PDB entry 6B48 | electron microscopy, 3.60 A resolution | chains A and B of the 11 polymer chains in the assembly

== Chain A ==
Molecule: CRISPR-associated protein Csy1
Source organism: Pseudomonas aeruginosa (strain UCBPP-PA14)
UniProt: Q02ML9 (CSY1_PSEAB); residues 1-434 here = UniProt positions 1-434
Amino-acid sequence (436 residues; numbered -1 to 434; the number before each row is that of its first residue; numbers below 1 keep their minus sign (Gly-1 is residue -1)):
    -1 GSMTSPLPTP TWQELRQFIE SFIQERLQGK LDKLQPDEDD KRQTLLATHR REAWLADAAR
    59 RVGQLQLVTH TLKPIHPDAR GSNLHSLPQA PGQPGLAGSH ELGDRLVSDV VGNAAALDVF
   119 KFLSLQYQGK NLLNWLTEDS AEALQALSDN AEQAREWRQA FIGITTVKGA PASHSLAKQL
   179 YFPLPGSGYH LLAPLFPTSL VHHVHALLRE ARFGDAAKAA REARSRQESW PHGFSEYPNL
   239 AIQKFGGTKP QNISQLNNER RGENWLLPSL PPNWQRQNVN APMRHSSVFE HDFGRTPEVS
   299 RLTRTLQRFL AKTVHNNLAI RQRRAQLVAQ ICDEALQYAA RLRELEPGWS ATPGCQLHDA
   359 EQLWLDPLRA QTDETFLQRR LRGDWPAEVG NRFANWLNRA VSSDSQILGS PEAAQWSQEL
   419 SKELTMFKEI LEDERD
Unresolved in the structure: -1 to 10
Sequence notes: expression tag (-1 to 0)
What the authors report for this chain:
  - conformationally variable residues (domain motion): Lys31, Asp35

== Chain B ==
Molecule: CRISPR-associated protein Csy2
Source organism: Pseudomonas aeruginosa (strain UCBPP-PA14)
UniProt: Q02MM0 (CSY2_PSEAB); residues 1-327 here = UniProt positions 1-327
Amino-acid sequence (329 residues; numbered -1 to 327; the number before each row is that of its first residue; numbers below 1 keep their minus sign (Met-1 is residue -1)):
    -1 MAMSVTDPEA LLLLPRLSIQ NANAISSPLT WGFPSPGAFT GFVHALQRRV GISLDIELDG
    59 VGIVCHRFEA QISQPAGKRT KVFNLTRNPL NRDGSTAAIV EEGRAHLEVS LLLGVHGDGL
   119 DDHPAQEIAR QVQEQAGAMR LAGGSILPWC NERFPAPNAE LLMLGGSDEQ RRKNQRRLTR
   179 RLLPGFALVS REALLQQHLE TLRTTLPEAT TLDALLDLCR INFEPPATSS EEEASPPDAA
   239 WQVRDKPGWL VPIPAGYNAL SPLYLPGEVR NARDRETPLR FVENLFGLGE WLSPHRVAAL
   299 SDLLWYHHAE PDKGLYRWST PRFVEHAIA
Unresolved in the structure: -1 to 2, 224-238, 323-327
Sequence notes: initiating methionine (-1); expression tag (0)

== Interface between chain A and chain B ==
Residue-residue contacts (127; chain A residue first):
  His68(A) - Glu281(B)
  Pro75(A) - Val98(B)  hydrophobic
  Pro86(A) - Asn256(B)
  Pro86(A) - Ala257(B)
  Pro86(A) - Leu258(B)
  Pro86(A) - Glu281(B)
  Pro89(A) - Leu313(B)
  Gly90(A) - Leu313(B)
  Pro92(A) - Gln194(B)  hydrogen bond (backbone-side chain)
  Gly93(A) - Glu190(B)
  Gly93(A) - Gly285(B)
  Leu94(A) - Phe284(B)
  Ala95(A) - Ala207(B)  hydrophobic
  Ala95(A) - Phe284(B)  hydrogen bond (backbone-backbone)
  Pro169(A) - Tyr262(B)
  Pro169(A) - Glu266(B)
  Pro169(A) - Val267(B)
  Pro169(A) - Phe279(B)
  Ala170(A) - Arg268(B)
  Ser171(A) - Val267(B)
  Ser171(A) - Arg268(B)  hydrogen bond (backbone-backbone)
  Ser171(A) - Asn269(B)  hydrogen bond (backbone-side chain)
  Ser171(A) - Phe279(B)
  Gln177(A) - Asn269(B)  hydrogen bond (side chain-backbone)
  Gln177(A) - Ala270(B)
  Gln177(A) - Arg271(B)  hydrogen bond (side chain-backbone)
  Gln177(A) - Leu277(B)
  Leu178(A) - Tyr255(B)
  Leu178(A) - Arg271(B)
  Tyr179(A) - Arg271(B)
  Tyr179(A) - Asp272(B)  hydrogen bond
  Tyr179(A) - Thr275(B)
  Phe180(A) - His306(B)
  Phe180(A) - Ala307(B)  hydrophobic
  Phe180(A) - Tyr314(B)  hydrophobic
  Phe180(A) - Trp316(B)
  Pro181(A) - His42(B)
  Pro181(A) - His305(B)
  Leu182(A) - Ala307(B)  hydrophobic
  Pro183(A) - Ala307(B)
  Tyr187(A) - His42(B)  hydrogen bond
  Tyr187(A) - Arg46(B)
  Tyr187(A) - Thr275(B)
  Tyr187(A) - Pro276(B)
  His188(A) - Leu261(B)
  His188(A) - Pro276(B)
  His188(A) - Tyr314(B)
  Leu189(A) - Asp272(B)
  Leu189(A) - Thr275(B)
  Leu189(A) - Pro276(B)  hydrogen bond (backbone-backbone)
  Leu189(A) - Leu277(B)
  Leu189(A) - Arg278(B)
  Leu190(A) - Tyr255(B)  hydrophobic
  Leu190(A) - Arg278(B)
  Leu190(A) - Val280(B)  hydrophobic
  Leu190(A) - Tyr314(B)  hydrophobic
  Ala191(A) - Arg278(B)  hydrogen bond (backbone-backbone)
  Ala191(A) - Phe279(B)
  Ala191(A) - Val280(B)  hydrogen bond (backbone-backbone)
  Pro192(A) - Val280(B)
  Leu193(A) - Val280(B)  hydrogen bond (backbone-backbone)
  Phe194(A) - Pro26(B)  hydrophobic
  Pro195(A) - Pro26(B)
  Pro195(A) - Glu281(B)
  Val202(A) - Leu27(B)  hydrophobic
  Leu205(A) - Thr209(B)
  Arg222(A) - Ile219(B)
  Arg222(A) - Asn220(B)  hydrogen bond (side chain-backbone)
  Arg222(A) - Phe221(B)
  Arg222(A) - Trp239(B)
  Trp228(A) - Phe221(B)
  His230(A) - Ile219(B)
  Gly231(A) - Ile219(B)
  Phe232(A) - Ile219(B)  hydrophobic
  Ser233(A) - Leu213(B)
  Ser233(A) - Leu216(B)
  Glu234(A) - Leu216(B)
  Glu234(A) - Cys217(B)  hydrogen bond (backbone-side chain)
  Tyr235(A) - Ala212(B)  hydrogen bond (side chain-backbone)
  Tyr235(A) - Asp215(B)
  Tyr235(A) - Leu216(B)  hydrophobic
  Pro236(A) - Cys217(B)
  Asn237(A) - Trp29(B)  hydrogen bond (backbone-side chain)
  Asn237(A) - Lys79(B)
  Leu238(A) - Trp29(B)
  Leu238(A) - Lys79(B)
  Ala239(A) - Trp29(B)  hydrophobic
  Ala239(A) - Lys79(B)
  Ala239(A) - Phe81(B)  hydrophobic
  Ile240(A) - Thr78(B)
  Ile240(A) - Lys79(B)  hydrogen bond (backbone-backbone)
  Ile240(A) - Val80(B)  hydrophobic
  Ile240(A) - Phe81(B)
  Gln241(A) - Glu99(B)  hydrogen bond (side chain-backbone)
  Lys242(A) - Glu99(B)  hydrogen bond (backbone-side chain)
  Asn262(A) - Pro26(B)
  Leu264(A) - Pro26(B)
  Leu264(A) - Leu27(B)  hydrophobic
  Leu264(A) - Thr28(B)
  Leu264(A) - Trp29(B)  hydrogen bond (backbone-side chain)
  Leu265(A) - Leu27(B)
  Leu265(A) - Trp29(B)  hydrogen bond (backbone-side chain)
  Pro266(A) - Thr28(B)  hydrogen bond (backbone-side chain)
  Pro266(A) - Asp215(B)
  Pro266(A) - Pro250(B)
  Ser267(A) - Thr28(B)
  Ser267(A) - Gly30(B)
  Ser267(A) - Phe31(B)  hydrogen bond (backbone-backbone)
  Ser267(A) - Val249(B)
  Leu268(A) - Trp247(B)
  Leu268(A) - Val249(B)
  Leu268(A) - Trp289(B)
  Pro269(A) - Trp247(B)  hydrogen bond (backbone-side chain)
  Pro269(A) - Trp289(B)  hydrophobic
  Pro270(A) - Phe184(B)  hydrophobic
  Pro270(A) - Trp247(B)
  Asn271(A) - Phe66(B)
  Asn271(A) - Phe184(B)
  Trp272(A) - Phe66(B)
  Gln324(A) - Pro245(B)
  Asp331(A) - Arg294(B)
  Ala338(A) - Leu181(B)
  Arg339(A) - Leu181(B)
  Arg339(A) - Pro182(B)
  Ile428(A) - Arg178(B)
  Asp431(A) - Arg178(B)  hydrogen bond (backbone-side chain)
  Asp434(A) - Arg178(B)
Other interface residues (no listed pair), chain A (75 interface residues in all): Leu85, Ala88, Gln91, Gly96, His98, His172, Ser173, Leu198, Val199, Pro229, Glu332, Gln335, Glu427
Other interface residues (no listed pair), chain B (76 interface residues in all): Ile23, Arg77, Leu193, Asp211, Asn282, Leu283, Glu308, Pro309, Lys311, Arg315

== Summary ==
The interface between chain A and chain B involves 75 residues on one side and 76 on the other, with 25
hydrogen bonds. Polar contacts include Pro92(A)-Gln194(B), Ser171(A)-Asn269(B) and Gln177(A)-Asn269(B). From
the paper: conformational variability at Lys31(A) and Asp35(A).
Here chain A is CRISPR-associated protein Csy1 and chain B is CRISPR-associated protein Csy2, both from
Pseudomonas aeruginosa (strain UCBPP-PA14). Entry 6B48 (Cryo-EM structure of Type I-F CRISPR crRNA-guided Csy
surveillance complex with bound anti-CRISPR protein AcrF10) was determined by electron microscopy together
with 6B44, 6B45, 6B46 and 6B47 from the same study.
